PDB entry 7QJ1 | electron microscopy, 7.00 A resolution (low resolution: residue-level contacts below are approximate; hydrogen-bond / salt-bridge calls are withheld) | chains K and L of the 16 polymer chains in the assembly

== Chain K ==
Molecule: Gamma-tubulin complex component 4
From: Homo sapiens
Reference sequence: Q9UGJ1 (GCP4_HUMAN); residues 1-667 here = UniProt positions 1-667
Amino-acid sequence (667 residues; row label = number of the first residue in the row):
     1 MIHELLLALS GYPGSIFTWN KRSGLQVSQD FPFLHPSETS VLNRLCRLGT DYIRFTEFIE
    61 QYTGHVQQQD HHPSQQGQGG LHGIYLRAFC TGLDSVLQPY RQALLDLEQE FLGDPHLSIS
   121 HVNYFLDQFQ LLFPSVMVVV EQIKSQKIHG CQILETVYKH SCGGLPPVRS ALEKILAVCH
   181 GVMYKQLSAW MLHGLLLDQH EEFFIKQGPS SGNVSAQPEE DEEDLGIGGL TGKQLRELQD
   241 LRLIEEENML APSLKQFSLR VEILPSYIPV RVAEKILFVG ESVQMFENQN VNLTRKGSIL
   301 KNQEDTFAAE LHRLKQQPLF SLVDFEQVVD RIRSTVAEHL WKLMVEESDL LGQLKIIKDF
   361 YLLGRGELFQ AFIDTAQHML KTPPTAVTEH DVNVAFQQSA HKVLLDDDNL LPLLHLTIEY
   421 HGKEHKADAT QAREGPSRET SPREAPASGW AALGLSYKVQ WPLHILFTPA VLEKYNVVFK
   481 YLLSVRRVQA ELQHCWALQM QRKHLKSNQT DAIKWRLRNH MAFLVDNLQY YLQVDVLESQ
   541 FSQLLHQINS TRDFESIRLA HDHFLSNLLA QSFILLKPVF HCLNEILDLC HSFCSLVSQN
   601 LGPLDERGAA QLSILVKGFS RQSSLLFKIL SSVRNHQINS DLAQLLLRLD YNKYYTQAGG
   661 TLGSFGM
Not modelled in the structure: 70-75, 207-252, 292-299, 423-447, 503-508, 632-635, 658-667

== Chain L ==
Molecule: Gamma-tubulin complex component 6
From: Homo sapiens
Reference sequence: Q96RT7 (GCP6_HUMAN); the construct has insertions or renumbered stretches relative to UniProt, so the offset changes along the chain: 1-608 = UniProt 1-608; 1474-1811 = UniProt 1482-1819
Amino-acid sequence (1819 residues; numbered 1 to 1811 plus 873 insertion-coded residues; 865 numbers in that range are skipped by the numbering (no residue carries them; nothing is unmodelled there); the number before each row is that of its first residue; a row labelled like 608A-608Z holds insertion residues (608A, then the next letters in order)):
     1 MASITQLFDD LCEALLPAAK THLGQRSVNR KRAKRSLKKV AYNALFTNLF QDETQQLQPD
    61 MSKLPARNKI LMLSFDLRVG GLGPKADRLE ELVEELEAAP CCPLLEVGSV LDLLVQLAGS
   121 GPPQVLPRKR DYFLNNKHVG RNVPYSGYDC DDLSVFEMDV QSLISREECL CHSMIQETLQ
   181 VMEAAPGTGL PTVGLFSFGD PCGDRFERDT RVSLFGALVH SRTYDMDVRL GLPPVPDNAD
   241 LSGLAIKVPP SVDQWEDEGF QSASNLTPDS QSEPSVTPDV DLWEAALTYE ASKRRCWERV
   301 GCPPGHREEP YLTEAGRDAF DKFCRLHQGE LQLLAGGVLQ APQPVLVKEC ELVKDVLNVL
   361 IGVVSATFSL CQPAQAFVVK RGVHVSGASP ESISSLLSEV AEYGTCYTRL SHFSLQPVLD
   421 SLYSKGLVFQ AFTSGLRRYL QYYRACVLST PPTLSLLTIG FLFKKLGRQL RYLAELCGVG
   481 AVLPGTCGGG PRAAFPTGVK LLSYLYQEAL HNCSNEHYPV LLSLLKTSCE PYTRFIHDWV
   541 YSGVFRDAYG EFMIQVNHEY LSFRDKLYWT HGYVLISKEV EDCVPVFLKH IAHDIYVCGK
   601 TINLLKLC
608A-608Z CPRHYLCWSDVPVPRISVIFSLEELK
609A-609Z EIEKDCAVYVGRMERVARHSSVSKEE
610A-610Z KELRMEIAKQELIAHAREAASRVLSA
611A-611Z LSDRQMSERMALDARKREQFQRLKEQ
612A-612Z FVKDQERRQAARQEELDDDFSYAREL
613A-613Z RDRERRLKSLEEELERKARQALVDHY
614A-614Z SKLSAEAARREQKALWRIQRHRLESA
615A-615Z RLRFLLEDEKHIQEMLKAVSEAHQPQ
616A-616Z EPPDVLLSVHPQVTSPGPEHPEGGQG
617A-617Z CDSGSAEQHSPAWDGWNRPGLLTPQP
618A-618Z LKPLAVGAGGRGLQQAEGARPFSDSL
619A-619Z SIGDFLPVGPGAEPSVQTGMVPLLEV
620A-620Z ALQTINLDLPPSAPGEAPAAASTQPS
621A-621Z RPQEYDFSTVLRPAVATSPAPGPLQA
622A-622Z AECSLGSSGLQLWEDSCGKMDACGSA
623A-623Z SRETLLPSHPPRRAALEEGSSQPTER
624A-624Z LFGQVSGGGLPTGDYASEIAPTRPRW
625A-625Z NTHGHVSDASIRVGENVSDVAPTQPR
626A-626Z WNTHGHVSNASISLGESVSDVAPTRP
627A-627Z RWNIHGHVSNASIRVGENVSDVAPTR
628A-628Z PRWNTHGHVSNASIRVGENVSDVAPT
629A-629Z RPRWNTHGHVSDASISLGESVSDMAP
630A-630Z ARPRWNTHGHVSDASISLGESVSDMA
631A-631Z PTRPRWNTHGHVSDTSIRVGENVSDV
632A-632Z APIRSRCNTHGHVSDASISLGEPVSD
633A-633Z VVSTRPRWNTHVPIPPPHMVLGALSP
634A-634Z EAEPNTPRPQQSPPGHTSQSALSLGA
635A-635Z QSTVLDCGPRLPVEVGPSLSSPSSGC
636A-636Z GEGSISVGENVSDVAPTQPWWPNTPG
637A-637Z DSVSEELGPGRSGDTEDLSPNWPLNS
638A-638Z QEDTAAQSSPGRGEEAEASAAEAQGG
639A-639Z EQAYLAGLAGQYHLERYPDSYESMSE
640A-640Z PPIAHLLRPVLPRAFAFPVDPQVQSA
641A-641O ADETAVQLSELLTLP
  1474 VLMKRSITAP LAAHISLVNK AAVDYFFVEL HLEAHYEALR HFLLMEDGEF AQSLSDLLFE
  1534 KLGAGQTPGE LLNPLVLNSV LSKALQCSLH GDTPHASNLS LALKYLPEVF APNAPDVLSC
  1594 LELRYKVDWP LNIVITEGCV SKYSGVFSFL LQLKLMMWAL KDVCFHLKRT ALLSHMAGSV
  1654 QFRQLQLFKH EMQHFVKVIQ GYIANQILHV TWCEFRARLA TVGDLEEIQR AHAEYLHKAV
  1714 FRGLLTEKAA PVMNVIHSIF SLVLKFRSQL ISQAWGPPGG PRGAEHPNFA LMQQSYNTFK
  1774 YYSHFLFKVV TKLVNRGYQP HLEDFLLRIN FNNYYQDA
Not modelled in the structure: 1-281, 371-389, 418-424, 480-493, 557-565, 575-585, 608A-608Z, 609A-609Z, 610A-610Z, 611A-611Z, 612A-612Z, 613A-613Z, 614A-614Z, 615A-615Z, 616A-616Z, 617A-617Z, 618A-618Z, 619A-619Z, 620A-620Z, 621A-621Z, 622A-622Z, 623A-623Z, 624A-624Z, 625A-625Z, 626A-626Z, 627A-627Z, 628A-628Z, 629A-629Z, 630A-630Z, 631A-631Z, 632A-632Z, 633A-633Z, 634A-634Z, 635A-635Z, 636A-636Z, 637A-637Z, 638A-638Z, 639A-639Z, 640A-640Z, 641A-641O, 1536-1540, 1583-1587, 1645-1648, 1694-1697, 1744-1758, 1790-1791, 1808-1811

== How chain K and chain L interact ==
Contacting residue pairs - 63 pairs, chain K then chain L:
  Met1(K) - Leu312(L)
  Met1(K) - Thr313(L)
  Met1(K) - Phe323(L)
  Ile2(K) - Thr313(L)
  Ile2(K) - Ala315(L)
  Ile2(K) - Gly316(L)
  His3(K) - Arg317(L)
  His3(K) - Phe320(L)
  Glu4(K) - Phe320(L)
  Leu7(K) - Ser392(L)
  Tyr12(K) - Ser395(L)
  Tyr12(K) - Leu396(L)
  Tyr12(K) - Glu399(L)
  Tyr12(K) - Lys464(L)
  Pro13(K) - Ser395(L)
  Gly14(K) - Ser392(L)
  Ser15(K) - His327(L)
  Ser15(K) - Gln328(L)
  Ile16(K) - Phe323(L)
  Ile16(K) - His327(L)
  Phe31(K) - Phe323(L)
  Pro32(K) - Glu330(L)
  Phe33(K) - Leu312(L)
  Phe33(K) - Phe323(L)
  Phe33(K) - Leu326(L)
  His35(K) - Thr313(L)
  Glu38(K) - Thr313(L)
  Thr63(K) - Arg468(L)
  Gly64(K) - Arg468(L)
  Gly64(K) - Tyr472(L)
  His65(K) - Glu475(L)
  Val66(K) - Tyr472(L)
  Val66(K) - Glu475(L)
  Gln67(K) - Tyr472(L)
  Gln67(K) - Glu475(L)
  Gln67(K) - Leu476(L)
  Gln67(K) - Glu508(L)
  Gln68(K) - Gln507(L)
  Gln68(K) - Glu508(L)
  Gln68(K) - His511(L)
  Ile84(K) - Asn512(L)
  Arg87(K) - Asn512(L)
  Arg87(K) - Asn515(L)
  Thr91(K) - Asn515(L)
  Arg101(K) - Phe461(L)
  Leu105(K) - Leu457(L)
  Leu105(K) - Thr458(L)
  Leu105(K) - Phe461(L)
  Pro115(K) - Glu314(L)
  His116(K) - Glu314(L)
  Leu117(K) - Glu314(L)
  Ile119(K) - Thr313(L)
  Lys185(K) - Ser514(L)
  Lys185(K) - Val1474(L)
  His193(K) - Met1476(L)
  Leu195(K) - Met1476(L)
  Leu197(K) - Leu510(L)
  Leu197(K) - His511(L)
  Leu197(K) - Cys513(L)
  Leu197(K) - Val1474(L)
  Gln199(K) - His511(L)
  His390(K) - Val1787(L)
  His390(K) - Asn1788(L)
Other interface residues (no listed pair), chain K (44 interface residues in all): Ser10, Ser28, Leu104, Glu108, Ser118, Val182, Val387, Asp391
Other interface residues (no listed pair), chain L (38 interface residues in all): Ile393, His517

== Summary ==
44 residues of chain K and 38 residues of chain L are in contact.
Chain K is Gamma-tubulin complex component 4 and chain L is Gamma-tubulin complex component 6, both from Homo
sapiens; the structure, Structure of the recombinant human gamma-Tubulin Ring Complex 6-spoked assembly
intermediate (spokes 7-12, homogeneous dataset), was determined by electron microscopy (same publication as
7QJ0, 7QJ2, 7QJ3, 7QJ4, 7QJD and 7QJE).
